5ZLJ - chain A; structure by X-ray diffraction, 1.96 A resolution.

[Chain A]
Molecule: Spore coat protein A
From: Bacillus subtilis subsp. subtilis str. 168
UniProt: P07788 (COTA_BACSU); numbering as in UniProt (aligned over 1-513)
Amino-acid sequence (513 residues; each row starts with the number of its first residue):
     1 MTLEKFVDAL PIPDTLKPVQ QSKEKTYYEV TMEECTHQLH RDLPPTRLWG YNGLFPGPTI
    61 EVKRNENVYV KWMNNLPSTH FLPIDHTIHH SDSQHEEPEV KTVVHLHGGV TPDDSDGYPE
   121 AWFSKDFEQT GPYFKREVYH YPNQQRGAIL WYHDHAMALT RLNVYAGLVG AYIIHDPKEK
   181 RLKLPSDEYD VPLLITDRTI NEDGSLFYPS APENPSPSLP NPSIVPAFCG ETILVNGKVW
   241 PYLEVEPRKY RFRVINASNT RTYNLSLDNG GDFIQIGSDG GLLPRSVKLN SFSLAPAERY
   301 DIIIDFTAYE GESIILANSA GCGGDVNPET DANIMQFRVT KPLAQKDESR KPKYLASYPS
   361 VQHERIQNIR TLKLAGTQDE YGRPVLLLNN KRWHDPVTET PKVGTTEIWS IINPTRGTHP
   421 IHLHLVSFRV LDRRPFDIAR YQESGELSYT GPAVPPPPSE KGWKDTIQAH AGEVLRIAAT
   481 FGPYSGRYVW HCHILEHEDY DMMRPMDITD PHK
Unresolved in the structure: 1, 92-94, 360-363, 512-513
UniProt features mapped onto this chain:
  - binding site (Cu cation): His-105, His-107, His-153, His-155, His-419, His-422, His-424, His-491, Cys-492, His-493, His-497, Met-502
  - site (Plays a crucial role in the protonation steps): Asp-116, Glu-498
  - mutagenesis: Asp-116 (D116A: 5-fold decrease in catalytic efficiency with ABTS as substrate. 785-fold decrease in catalytic efficiency with 2,6-DMP as substrate ...), Arg-146 (R146K: 357-fold decrease in catalytic efficiency with ABTS as substrate. 152-fold decrease in catalytic efficiency with SGZ as substrate), Leu-386 (L386A: Slight decrease in catalytic efficiency. Shows minimal changes in the structure of the copper centers), Arg-429 (R429K: 25-fold decrease in catalytic efficiency with ABTS as substrate. 30-fold decrease in catalytic efficiency with SGZ as substrate), Leu-431 (L431F: Retains approximately 50% of the wild-type activity with both ABTS and SGZ), Arg-476 (R476K: Retains approximately 20% of the wild-type activity with both ABTS and SGZ), Ala-478 (A478F: Retains approximately 70% of the wild-type activity with both ABTS and SGZ), Thr-480 (T480A: Retains approximately 60% of the wild-type activity with both ABTS and SGZ; T480F: Retains approximately 30% of the wild-type activity with SGZ but does not affect activity with ABTS), His-491 (H491C: Decreases copper content. Strong decrease in catalytic efficiency with both ABTS and SGZ), His-493 (H493A: Does not affect copper content. Strong decrease in catalytic efficiency with both ABTS and SGZ; H493C: Decreases copper content. Strong decrease in catalytic efficiency with both ABTS and SGZ), Ile-494 (I494A: Strong decrease in catalytic efficiency. Significant differences in both the type 1 and type 2 copper centers), His-497 (H497A: Loss of laccase activity. Mutant fails to develop the dark brown phenotype typical of the wild type strain. Decreases copper content), 2 further mutagenesis entries in UniProt
Disulfide bonds: Cys-229/Cys-322
Metal / ion sites: Cu ion site 1: His-105, His-422; Cu ion site 2: His-107, His-153, His-493; Cu ion site 3: His-155, His-424, His-491; Cu ion site 4: His-419, Cys-492, His-497

[Overview]
The Cu ion site 1 is built by His-105 and His-422. His-107, His-153 and His-493 form the Cu ion site 2.
UniProt lists 12 Cu cation-binding residues and 14 mutagenesis sites.
Chain A is Spore coat protein A (Bacillus subtilis subsp. subtilis str. 168); the structure, Crystal structure
of CotA native enzyme, PH8.0, was determined by X-ray diffraction, deposited together with 5ZLK, 5ZLL and
5ZLM.
